Entry 9Q95 (electron microscopy, 6.80 A resolution (low resolution: residue-level contacts below are approximate; hydrogen-bond / salt-bridge calls are withheld)); this record covers chains M and N of the 14 polymer chains in the assembly.

[Chain M]
Protein: RNA polymerase sigma-54 factor
From: Klebsiella pneumoniae
UniProtKB: A6TEM1 (A6TEM1_KLEP7); residues 15-477 here correspond to UniProt positions 1-463 (UniProt number = residue number - 14)
Sequence (477 residues; each row starts with the number of its first residue):
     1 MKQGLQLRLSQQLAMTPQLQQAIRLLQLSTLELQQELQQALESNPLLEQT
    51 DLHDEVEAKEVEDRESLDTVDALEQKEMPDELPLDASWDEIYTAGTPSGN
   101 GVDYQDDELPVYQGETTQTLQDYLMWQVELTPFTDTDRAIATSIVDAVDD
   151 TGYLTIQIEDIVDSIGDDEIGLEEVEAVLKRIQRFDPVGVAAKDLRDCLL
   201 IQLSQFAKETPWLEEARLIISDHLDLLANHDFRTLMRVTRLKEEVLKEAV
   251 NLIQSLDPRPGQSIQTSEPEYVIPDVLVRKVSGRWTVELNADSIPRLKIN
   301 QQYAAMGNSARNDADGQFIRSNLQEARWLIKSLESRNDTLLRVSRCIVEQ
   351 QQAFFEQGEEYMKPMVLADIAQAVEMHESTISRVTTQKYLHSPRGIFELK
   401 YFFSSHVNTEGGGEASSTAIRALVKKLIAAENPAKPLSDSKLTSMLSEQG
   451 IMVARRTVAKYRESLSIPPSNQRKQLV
Unresolved in the structure: 49-108
Differences from the reference sequence: initiating methionine (1); expression tag (2-14)

[Chain N]
Molecule: 32-nt DNA strand
Sequence (32 nucleotides; numbered -34 to -3; the number before each row is that of its first residue; numbers below 1 keep their minus sign (DA-34 is residue -34)):
   -34 AGACGGCTGGCACGACTTTTGCACTCGACTAA

[Chain M / chain N interface]
Pairs across the interface (15):
  Pro17(M) - DC-13(N)
  Pro17(M) - DA-12(N)
  Gln18(M) - DC-13(N)
  Gln18(M) - DA-12(N)
  Val366(M) - DT-18(N)
  Leu367(M) - DT-18(N)
  Ser379(M) - DT-16(N)
  Ser379(M) - DT-15(N)
  Ser382(M) - DT-16(N)
  Ser438(M) - DC-28(N)
  Asp439(M) - DC-28(N)
  Ser440(M) - DG-29(N)
  Ser440(M) - DC-28(N)
  Pro469(M) - DT-27(N)
  Ser470(M) - DT-27(N)
Also at the interface, not in a pair above, chain M (18 interface residues in all): Thr16, Leu19, Gln20, Ile23, Ala368, Arg383, Lys441
Also at the interface, not in a pair above, chain N (10 interface residues in all): DT-17, DC-11

[Summary]
The interface between chain M and chain N involves 18 residues on one side and 10 on the other.
Here chain M is RNA polymerase sigma-54 factor (Klebsiella pneumoniae) and chain N is a 32-nt DNA strand.
Entry 9Q95 (CryoEM structure of bacterial transcription intermediate complex mediated by activator PspF
containing nifH promoter DNA containing ...) was determined by electron microscopy, deposited together with
9Q91, 9Q92, 9Q93, 9Q94, 9Q96, 9Q97 and 9Q98.
